6DXZ - chains A and B; structure by X-ray diffraction, 2.70 A resolution.

[Chain A]
Molecule: N-acylethanolamine acid amidase alpha-subunit
Organism: Oryctolagus cuniculus
Notes: EC 3.5.1.60
UniProtKB: G1T7U7 (G1T7U7_RABIT); the construct has insertions or renumbered stretches relative to UniProt, so the offset changes along the chain: 31-47 = UniProt 3-19; 49-127 = UniProt 20-98
Sequence (107 residues; each row starts with the number of its first residue):
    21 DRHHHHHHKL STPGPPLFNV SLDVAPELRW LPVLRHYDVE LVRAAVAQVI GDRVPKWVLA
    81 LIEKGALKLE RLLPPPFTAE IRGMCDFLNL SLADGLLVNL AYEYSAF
Not modelled in the structure: 21-32
Covalent attachments: N-acetylglucosamine (NAG) linked to Asn39, Asn109
Construct notes: expression tag (21-30); insertion (48)
Metal / ion sites: K+: Arg55, Tyr57
Small-molecule neighbours:
  - 4-(2,4,4-trimethylpentan-2-yl)phenol (27L): Leu81, Ile82, Gly85, Lys88
  - fragment of triton x-100 (TRT), molecule 1: Ala45, Glu47, Leu48, Leu51, Gly103, Asp106
  - fragment of triton x-100 (TRT), molecule 2: Pro75, Trp77, Val78, Ile82, Leu89, Leu120, Glu123, Tyr124, Ser125, Ala126
  - WTF ([2-(ethylsulfonyl)phenyl][(2S)-4-(6-fluoro-1,3-benzothiazol-2-yl)-2-methylpiperazin-1-yl]methanone): Val62, Ala65, Val66, Val69, Val118, Ala121, Tyr122, Phe127

[Chain B]
Molecule: N-acylethanolamine acid amidase beta-subunit
Organism: Oryctolagus cuniculus
Notes: EC 3.5.1.60; fragment: CBAH domain residues 99-330
UniProtKB: G1T7U7 (G1T7U7_RABIT); residues 128-359 here correspond to UniProt positions 99-330 (UniProt number = residue number - 29)
Sequence (232 residues; numbered 128 to 359; the number before each row is that of its first residue):
   128 CTSIVAQDSR GHVYHGRNLD YPYGSILRKL TVDVQFLKNG QIAFTGTTFI GYVGLWTGQS
   188 PHKFTVSGDE RDRGWWWENL VAALFLRHSP ISWLLRTTLS EAESFEAAVY RLAKTPLIAD
   248 VYYIVGGTNP REGVVITRNR DGPADIWPLD PLKGVWFLVE TNYDHWKPAP EEDDRRTPAI
   308 KALNATGQAK LSLETLFQVL SVVPVYNNYT IYTTVMSAAS PDKYMTRIRN PS
Not modelled in the structure: 358-359
Small-molecule neighbours:
  - 4-(2,4,4-trimethylpentan-2-yl)phenol (27L): Trp203, Leu207, Leu211
  - N-acetylglucosamine (NAG; 2-acetamido-2-deoxy-beta-D-glucopyranose): Gln162, Leu164, Gly167
  - TON (2-{2-[4-(1,1,3,3-tetramethylbutyl)phenoxy]ethoxy}ethanol): Trp203, Trp204, Leu207, Val208
  - fragment of triton x-100 (TRT): Trp203, Asn206, Leu207, Ala210, Leu211, Ile245
  - WTF ([2-(ethylsulfonyl)phenyl][(2S)-4-(6-fluoro-1,3-benzothiazol-2-yl)-2-methylpiperazin-1-yl]methanone): Cys128, Leu146, Asp147, Tyr148, Ile153, Leu154, Leu157, Phe176, Ile177, Gly178, Tyr179, Trp183, Gly195, Asp196, Glu197, Arg200

[Chain A / chain B interface]
Pairs across the interface - 71 pairs, chain A then chain B:
  Gly34(A) - Thr353(B)
  Gly34(A) - Arg354(B)
  Pro35(A) - Thr158(B)
  Pro35(A) - Asp160(B)
  Pro35(A) - Thr353(B)
  Pro36(A) - Thr158(B)
  Pro36(A) - Val159(B)
  Pro36(A) - Asp160(B)  hydrogen bond (backbone-backbone)
  Leu37(A) - Asp160(B)
  Leu37(A) - Gln162(B)
  Phe38(A) - Val159(B)  hydrophobic
  Phe38(A) - Asp160(B)  hydrogen bond (backbone-backbone)
  Phe38(A) - Val161(B)
  Phe38(A) - Gln162(B)  hydrogen bond (backbone-backbone)
  Asn39(A) - Gln162(B)  hydrogen bond
  Asn39(A) - Leu164(B)
  Val40(A) - Val161(B)  hydrophobic
  Val40(A) - Gln162(B)  hydrogen bond (backbone-backbone)
  Val40(A) - Phe163(B)
  Val40(A) - Leu164(B)  hydrogen bond (backbone-backbone)
  Ser41(A) - Leu164(B)
  Leu42(A) - Phe163(B)  hydrophobic
  Leu42(A) - Leu164(B)  hydrogen bond (backbone-backbone)
  Leu42(A) - Lys165(B)
  Leu42(A) - Phe171(B)  hydrophobic
  Leu42(A) - Arg223(B)
  Asp43(A) - Lys165(B)
  Asp43(A) - Asn166(B)  hydrogen bond (side chain-backbone)
  Trp50(A) - Phe163(B)  hydrophobic
  Trp50(A) - Val180(B)
  Val53(A) - Ile177(B)  hydrophobic
  Leu54(A) - Ile177(B)  hydrophobic
  Tyr57(A) - Lys156(B)
  Tyr57(A) - Val159(B)
  Tyr57(A) - Ile177(B)
  Ala65(A) - Ile153(B)  hydrophobic
  Gln68(A) - Ile153(B)
  Val69(A) - Tyr150(B)  hydrophobic
  Asp72(A) - Tyr150(B)  hydrogen bond
  Arg73(A) - Tyr148(B)
  Arg73(A) - Pro149(B)
  Arg73(A) - Tyr150(B)  hydrogen bond
  Leu89(A) - Leu211(B)  hydrophobic
  Leu92(A) - Arg214(B)  hydrogen bond (backbone-side chain)
  Pro96(A) - Trp220(B)
  Phe97(A) - Val180(B)  hydrophobic
  Phe97(A) - Trp220(B)
  Glu100(A) - Val180(B)
  Glu100(A) - Arg223(B)  salt bridge
  Met104(A) - Gly178(B)
  Val118(A) - Tyr179(B)
  Asn119(A) - Gly178(B)  hydrogen bond (side chain-backbone)
  Asn119(A) - Tyr179(B)
  Asn119(A) - Val180(B)  hydrogen bond (side chain-backbone)
  Leu120(A) - Pro217(B)  hydrophobic
  Ala121(A) - Arg200(B)  hydrogen bond (backbone-side chain)
  Tyr122(A) - Trp183(B)  hydrophobic
  Tyr122(A) - Glu197(B)
  Tyr122(A) - Arg198(B)  hydrogen bond (side chain-backbone)
  Tyr122(A) - Arg200(B)  hydrogen bond (backbone-side chain)
  Tyr122(A) - Ile218(B)  hydrophobic
  Tyr122(A) - Asp247(B)  hydrogen bond (side chain-backbone)
  Tyr122(A) - Val248(B)
  Glu123(A) - Asn206(B)  hydrogen bond (backbone-side chain)
  Glu123(A) - Pro217(B)
  Glu123(A) - Ile218(B)  hydrogen bond (side chain-backbone)
  Glu123(A) - Ile245(B)
  Tyr124(A) - Arg200(B)  hydrogen bond (backbone-side chain)
  Ser125(A) - Arg200(B)
  Phe127(A) - Tyr148(B)  hydrogen bond (backbone-side chain)
  Phe127(A) - Arg200(B)  hydrogen bond (backbone-side chain)
Also at the interface, not in a pair above, chain A (42 interface residues in all): Pro33, Arg49, Leu61, Val62, Arg91, Leu93, Pro94, Ile101
Also at the interface, not in a pair above, chain B (45 interface residues in all): Leu157, Gly167, Thr175, Gly181, Asp196, Gly201, Trp203, Ala210, Ala246, Ile355

[Overview]
Chain A and chain B form an interface of 42 and 45 residues respectively; the contacts include 22 hydrogen
bonds and 1 salt bridge. Polar contacts include Glu100(A)-Arg223(B), Asn39(A)-Gln162(B) and
Asp43(A)-Asn166(B).
Here chain A is N-acylethanolamine acid amidase alpha-subunit and chain B is N-acylethanolamine acid amidase
beta-subunit, both from Oryctolagus cuniculus. Entry 6DXZ (Rabbit N-acylethanolamine-hydrolyzing acid amidase
(NAAA) in complex with non-covalent benzothiazole-piperazine inhibitor ARN19702, in presence of Triton ...)
was determined by X-ray diffraction (same publication as 6DXX, 6DXY, 6DY1, 6DY2 and 6DY3).
